2VDR - chains A and H of the 5 polymer chains in the assembly; structure by X-ray diffraction, 2.40 A resolution.

Chain A:
Name: Integrin alpha-iib
Organism: Homo sapiens
Notes: fragment: headpiece, residues 32-483
Reference sequence: P08514 (ITA2B_HUMAN); residues 1-452 here correspond to UniProt positions 32-483 (UniProt number = residue number + 31)
Chain sequence (452 residues; row label = number of the first residue in the row):
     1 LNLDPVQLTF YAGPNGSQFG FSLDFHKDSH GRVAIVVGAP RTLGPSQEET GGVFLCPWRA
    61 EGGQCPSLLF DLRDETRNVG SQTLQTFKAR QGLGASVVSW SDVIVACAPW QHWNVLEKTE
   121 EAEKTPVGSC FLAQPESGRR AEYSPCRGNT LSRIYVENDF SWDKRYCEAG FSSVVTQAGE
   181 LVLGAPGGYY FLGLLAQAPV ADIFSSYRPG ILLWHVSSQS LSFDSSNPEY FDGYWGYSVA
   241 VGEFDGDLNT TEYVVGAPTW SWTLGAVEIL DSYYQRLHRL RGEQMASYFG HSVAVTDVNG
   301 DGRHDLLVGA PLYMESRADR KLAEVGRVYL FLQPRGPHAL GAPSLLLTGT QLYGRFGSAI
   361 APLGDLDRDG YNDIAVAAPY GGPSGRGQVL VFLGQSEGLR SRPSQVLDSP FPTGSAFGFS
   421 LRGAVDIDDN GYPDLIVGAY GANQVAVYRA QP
Construct notes: conflict Gly282 (Ala313 in P08514)
Cystine bridges: Cys56-Cys65, Cys107-Cys130, Cys146-Cys167
Glycans and other covalent adducts: N-acetylglucosamine (NAG) linked to Asn15, Asn249
Bound ions: Ca2+ site 1: Glu243, Asp245, Asp247, Thr250, Glu252; Ca2+ site 2: Asp297, Asn299, Asp301, Arg303, Asp305; Ca2+ site 3: Asp365, Asp367, Asp369, Tyr371, Asp373; Ca2+ site 4: Asp426, Asp428, Asn430, Tyr432, Asp434
Curated features (UniProtKB/Swiss-Prot):
  - binding site (Ca(2+)): Glu243, Asp245, Asp247, Thr250, Glu252, Asp297, Asn299, Asp301, Arg303, Asp305, Asp365, Asp367, Asp369, Tyr371, Asp373, Asp426, Asp428, Asn430, Tyr432, Asp434
  - glycosylation (N-linked (GlcNAc...) asparagine): Asn15, Asn249

Chain H:
Name: Monoclonal antibody 10E5 heavy chain
Organism: Mus musculus
Notes: antibody fragment or engineered binder
Chain sequence (221 residues; numbered 1 to 221; the number before each row is that of its first residue):
     1 EVQLQQSGAE LVKPGASVKL SCTASGFNIK DTYVHWVKQR PEQGLEWIGR IDPANGYTKY
    61 DPKFQGKATI TADTSSNTAY LQLSSLTSED TAVYYCVRPL YDYYAMDYWG QGTSVTVSSA
   121 KTTAPSVYPL APVCGDTTGS SVTLGCLVKG YFPEPVTLTW NSGSLSSGVH TFPAVLQSDL
   181 YTLSSSVTVT SSTWPSQSIT CNVAHPASST KVDKKIEPRG P
Disordered / not traced: 135-136
Cystine bridges: Cys22-Cys96, Cys146-Cys201

Chain A / chain H interface:
Contacting residue pairs (22; chain A residue first):
  Arg77(A) - Asp102(H)  salt bridge
  Arg77(A) - Tyr104(H)
  Val79(A) - Tyr104(H)  hydrophobic
  Gly80(A) - Tyr104(H)
  Gln82(A) - Tyr104(H)  hydrogen bond
  Leu84(A) - Tyr104(H)
  Asn149(A) - Tyr33(H)  hydrogen bond
  Asn149(A) - Tyr104(H)  hydrogen bond
  Ile154(A) - Tyr57(H)
  Asn158(A) - Tyr57(H)  hydrogen bond
  Ser205(A) - Tyr101(H)
  Ser206(A) - Tyr101(H)
  Ile211(A) - Asp102(H)
  Leu213(A) - Asp102(H)
  Leu213(A) - Tyr103(H)  hydrogen bond (backbone-backbone)
  Leu213(A) - Tyr104(H)
  Trp214(A) - Tyr101(H)
  Trp214(A) - Tyr103(H)
  His215(A) - Asp31(H)  hydrogen bond (side chain-backbone)
  His215(A) - Thr32(H)
  His215(A) - Tyr101(H)  hydrogen bond (backbone-backbone)
  His215(A) - Tyr103(H)
Interface residues without a listed pair, chain A (16 interface residues in all): Glu117, Arg147
Interface residues without a listed pair, chain H (11 interface residues in all): Lys59, Pro99, Leu100

Overview:
16 residues of chain A and 11 residues of chain H are in contact, with 7 hydrogen bonds and 1 salt bridge.
Among the polar pairs are Arg77(A)-Asp102(H), Gln82(A)-Tyr104(H) and Asn149(A)-Tyr33(H). Covalently linked
N-acetylglucosamine: at Asn15(A) and Asn249(A).
Here chain A is Integrin alpha-iib (Homo sapiens) and chain H is Monoclonal antibody 10E5 heavy chain (Mus
musculus). Entry 2VDR (Integrin AlphaIIbBeta3 Headpiece Bound to a chimeric Fibrinogen Gamma chain peptide,
LGGAKQRGDV) was determined by X-ray diffraction (same publication as 2VC2, 2VDK, 2VDL, 2VDM, 2VDN, 2VDO, 2VDP
and 2VDQ).
